Entry 8UMX (electron microscopy, 4.00 A resolution); this record covers chains C and D of the 6 polymer chains in the assembly.

Chain C:
Protein: Flagellar motor switch protein FliM
From: Salmonella enterica subsp. enterica serovar Typhimurium
UniProt: P26418 (FLIM_SALTY); residue numbers follow UniProt; this construct covers 1-334
Chain sequence (334 residues; row label = number of the first residue in the row):
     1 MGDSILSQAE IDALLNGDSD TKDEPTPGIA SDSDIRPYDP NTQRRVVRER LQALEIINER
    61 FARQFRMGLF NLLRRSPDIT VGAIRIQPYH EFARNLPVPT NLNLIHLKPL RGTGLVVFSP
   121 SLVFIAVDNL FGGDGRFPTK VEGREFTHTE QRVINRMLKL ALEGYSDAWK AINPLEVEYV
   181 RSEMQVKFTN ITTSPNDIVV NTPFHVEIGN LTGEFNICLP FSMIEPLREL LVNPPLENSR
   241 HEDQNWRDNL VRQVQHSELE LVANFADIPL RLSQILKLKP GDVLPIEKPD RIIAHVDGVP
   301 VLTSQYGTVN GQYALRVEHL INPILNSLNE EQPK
Unresolved in the structure: 1-35, 323-334
Swiss-Prot annotation at these positions:
  - mutagenesis: Asn-155 (N155E: Altered motor bias with clockwise rotation, partially suppresses a yhjH disruption), Leu-160 (L160D: Altered motor bias with clockwise rotation, partially suppresses a yhjH disruption)
From the paper describing this entry:
  - conformationally variable residues: Arg-63

Chain D:
Protein: Flagellar motor switch protein FliN
From: Salmonella enterica subsp. enterica serovar Typhimurium
UniProt: P26419 (FLIN_SALTY); residue numbers follow UniProt; this construct covers 1-137
Chain sequence (137 residues; each row starts with the number of its first residue):
     1 MSDMNNPSDE NTGALDDLWA DALNEQKATT TKSAADAVFQ QLGGGDVSGA MQDIDLIMDI
    61 PVKLTVELGR TRMTIKELLR LTQGSVVALD GLAGEPLDIL INGYLIAQGE VVVVADKYGV
   121 RITDIITPSE RMRRLSR
Unresolved in the structure: 1-54

How chain C and chain D interact:
Pairs across the interface (90; chain C residue first):
  Val-254(C) / Ile-75(D)
  Gln-255(C) / Thr-74(D)  hydrogen bond (backbone-side chain)
  Gln-255(C) / Lys-76(D)
  Ser-257(C) / Thr-74(D)
  Ser-257(C) / Ile-75(D)
  Glu-258(C) / Arg-72(D)
  Glu-258(C) / Thr-74(D)
  Leu-259(C) / Thr-71(D)
  Leu-259(C) / Arg-72(D)
  Leu-259(C) / Met-73(D)
  Leu-259(C) / Thr-74(D)
  Leu-259(C) / Ile-75(D)  hydrophobic
  Glu-260(C) / Arg-70(D)
  Glu-260(C) / Arg-72(D)  salt bridge
  Leu-261(C) / Arg-70(D)
  Leu-261(C) / Thr-71(D)
  Val-262(C) / Glu-67(D)
  Val-262(C) / Arg-70(D)
  Ala-263(C) / Val-66(D)
  Ala-263(C) / Glu-67(D)
  Ala-263(C) / Leu-68(D)  hydrogen bond (backbone-backbone)
  Ala-263(C) / Gly-69(D)
  Asn-264(C) / Thr-65(D)  hydrogen bond
  Asn-264(C) / Val-66(D)
  Phe-265(C) / Val-66(D)  hydrophobic
  Phe-265(C) / Leu-68(D)  hydrophobic
  Phe-265(C) / Leu-97(D)  hydrophobic
  Ala-266(C) / Thr-65(D)
  Ala-266(C) / Val-66(D)
  Asp-267(C) / Lys-63(D)  salt bridge
  Ile-268(C) / Lys-63(D)  hydrogen bond (backbone-side chain)
  Ile-268(C) / Leu-64(D)  hydrogen bond (backbone-backbone)
  Pro-269(C) / Lys-63(D)
  Leu-270(C) / Pro-61(D)
  Leu-270(C) / Val-62(D)  hydrogen bond (backbone-backbone)
  Leu-270(C) / Leu-64(D)  hydrophobic
  Arg-271(C) / Asp-59(D)  salt bridge
  Arg-271(C) / Ile-60(D)
  Leu-272(C) / Met-58(D)
  Leu-272(C) / Ile-60(D)  hydrogen bond (backbone-backbone)
  Leu-272(C) / Val-62(D)  hydrophobic
  Ser-273(C) / Met-58(D)
  Ile-275(C) / Leu-64(D)  hydrophobic
  Leu-276(C) / Asp-55(D)
  Leu-278(C) / Ile-122(D)  hydrophobic
  Lys-279(C) / Ile-122(D)
  Lys-279(C) / Ile-125(D)
  Pro-280(C) / Ile-122(D)  hydrophobic
  Pro-280(C) / Thr-123(D)
  Pro-280(C) / Ile-125(D)
  Gly-281(C) / Ile-122(D)
  Asp-282(C) / Val-120(D)
  Asp-282(C) / Arg-121(D)
  Asp-282(C) / Ile-122(D)
  Val-283(C) / Gly-119(D)
  Val-283(C) / Val-120(D)
  Leu-284(C) / Gly-119(D)
  Leu-284(C) / Val-120(D)  hydrogen bond (backbone-backbone)
  Ile-286(C) / Tyr-118(D)  hydrogen bond (backbone-backbone)
  Ile-286(C) / Gly-119(D)
  Glu-287(C) / Tyr-118(D)
  Lys-288(C) / Asp-116(D)  hydrogen bond (side chain-backbone)
  Lys-288(C) / Lys-117(D)
  Lys-288(C) / Tyr-118(D)
  Pro-289(C) / Tyr-118(D)
  Ile-292(C) / Leu-68(D)  hydrophobic
  Gly-311(C) / Leu-92(D)
  Gly-311(C) / Ala-93(D)  hydrogen bond (backbone-backbone)
  Gln-312(C) / Leu-89(D)  hydrogen bond (side chain-backbone)
  Gln-312(C) / Asp-90(D)  hydrogen bond (side chain-backbone)
  Gln-312(C) / Gly-91(D)  hydrogen bond (side chain-backbone)
  Gln-312(C) / Leu-92(D)
  Gln-312(C) / Ala-93(D)
  Tyr-313(C) / Leu-68(D)  hydrophobic
  Tyr-313(C) / Leu-89(D)  hydrogen bond (backbone-backbone)
  Tyr-313(C) / Gly-91(D)  hydrogen bond (backbone-backbone)
  Tyr-313(C) / Leu-92(D)
  Tyr-313(C) / Gly-94(D)
  Tyr-313(C) / Glu-95(D)
  Tyr-313(C) / Leu-97(D)  hydrophobic
  Ala-314(C) / Val-87(D)
  Leu-315(C) / Ser-85(D)
  Leu-315(C) / Val-86(D)
  Leu-315(C) / Val-87(D)  hydrogen bond (backbone-backbone)
  Arg-316(C) / Ser-85(D)
  Val-317(C) / Thr-82(D)
  Val-317(C) / Gly-84(D)
  Val-317(C) / Ser-85(D)  hydrogen bond (backbone-backbone)
  Glu-318(C) / Gln-83(D)  hydrogen bond (backbone-side chain)
  Leu-320(C) / Leu-78(D)  hydrophobic
Other interface residues (no listed pair), chain C (46 interface residues in all): His-256, Pro-285, Tyr-306, His-319
Other interface residues (no listed pair), chain D (50 interface residues in all): Ile-57, Glu-77, Leu-81, Ala-88, Val-111, Val-112

Summary:
The interface between chain C and chain D involves 46 residues on one side and 50 on the other; the contacts
include 19 hydrogen bonds and 3 salt bridges. Polar contacts include Glu-260(C)/Arg-72(D),
Asp-267(C)/Lys-63(D) and Arg-271(C)/Asp-59(D). Curated annotation (UniProt) lists 2 mutagenesis sites on chain
C. The paper reports conformational variability at Arg-63(C).
Here chain C is Flagellar motor switch protein FliM and chain D is Flagellar motor switch protein FliN, both
from Salmonella enterica subsp. enterica serovar Typhimurium. Entry 8UMX (Cryo-EM structure of a single
subunit of a Clockwise-locked form of the Salmonella enterica Typhimurium flagellar ...) was determined by
electron microscopy, deposited together with 8UCS, 8UMD, 8UOX and 8UPL.
